9LD7 - chains D and I of the 12 polymer chains in the assembly; structure by electron microscopy, 3.40 A resolution.

[Chain D (and I)]
Molecule: Major capsid protein
From: Enterobacteria phage N4
Notes: chain I of this document is another copy of the same molecule, construct and numbering; everything in this record applies to it too
Reference sequence: Q859Q5 (CAPSD_BPN4); residues 1-401 here = UniProt positions 1-401
Sequence (401 residues; each row starts with the number of its first residue):
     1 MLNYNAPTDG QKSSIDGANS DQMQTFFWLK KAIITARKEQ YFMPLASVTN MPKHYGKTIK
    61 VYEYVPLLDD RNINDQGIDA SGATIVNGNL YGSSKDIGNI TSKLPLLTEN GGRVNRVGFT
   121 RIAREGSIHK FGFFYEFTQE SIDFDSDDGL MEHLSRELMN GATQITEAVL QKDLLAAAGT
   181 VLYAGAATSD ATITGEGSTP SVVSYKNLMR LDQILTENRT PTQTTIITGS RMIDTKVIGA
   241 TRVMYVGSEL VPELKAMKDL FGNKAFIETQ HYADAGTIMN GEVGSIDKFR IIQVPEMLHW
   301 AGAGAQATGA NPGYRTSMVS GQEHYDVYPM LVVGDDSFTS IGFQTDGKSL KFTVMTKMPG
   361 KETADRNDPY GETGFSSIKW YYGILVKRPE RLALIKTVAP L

[Interface between chain D and chain I]
Pairs across the interface - 96 pairs, chain D then chain I:
  Tyr4(D) - Gly56(I)
  Tyr4(D) - Lys57(I)
  Gln24(D) - His54(I)
  Gln24(D) - Tyr55(I)
  Thr25(D) - Tyr55(I)
  Thr25(D) - Gly56(I)
  Thr25(D) - Lys57(I)
  Phe26(D) - Tyr55(I)  hydrogen bond (backbone-backbone)
  Phe26(D) - Thr58(I)
  Phe26(D) - Lys60(I)
  Phe27(D) - Pro52(I)  hydrophobic
  Phe27(D) - Thr58(I)  hydrogen bond (backbone-backbone)
  Phe27(D) - Ile59(I)
  Phe27(D) - Lys60(I)  hydrogen bond (backbone-backbone)
  Trp28(D) - Lys60(I)
  Trp28(D) - Tyr62(I)  hydrophobic
  Leu29(D) - Thr49(I)
  Leu29(D) - Ile59(I)  hydrophobic
  Leu29(D) - Lys60(I)  hydrogen bond (backbone-backbone)
  Leu29(D) - Val61(I)  hydrophobic
  Lys31(D) - Val61(I)
  Ala32(D) - Tyr62(I)
  Ala32(D) - Tyr64(I)  hydrophobic
  Ile33(D) - Tyr62(I)  hydrogen bond (backbone-backbone)
  Ile33(D) - Glu63(I)
  Ile33(D) - Tyr64(I)  hydrogen bond (backbone-backbone)
  Ile33(D) - Lys387(I)
  Ile33(D) - Arg388(I)
  Thr35(D) - Pro66(I)
  Ala36(D) - Arg219(I)
  Arg37(D) - Arg219(I)
  Lys38(D) - Arg219(I)
  Lys130(D) - Leu107(I)  hydrogen bond (backbone-backbone)
  Lys130(D) - Thr108(I)  hydrogen bond (side chain-backbone)
  Lys130(D) - Glu109(I)
  Phe131(D) - Pro105(I)
  Phe131(D) - Leu106(I)  hydrophobic
  Phe131(D) - Leu107(I)
  Gly132(D) - Pro105(I)
  Gly132(D) - Leu107(I)
  Gly132(D) - Asn115(I)
  Phe133(D) - Asn115(I)
  Phe133(D) - Val117(I)  hydrophobic
  Phe134(D) - Arg113(I)
  Phe134(D) - Asn115(I)  hydrogen bond (backbone-backbone)
  Phe134(D) - Arg116(I)
  Phe134(D) - Val117(I)  hydrogen bond (backbone-backbone)
  Tyr135(D) - Val117(I)  hydrophobic
  Glu136(D) - Arg113(I)  salt bridge
  Glu136(D) - Arg116(I)  salt bridge
  Asp145(D) - Arg121(I)  salt bridge
  Ser146(D) - Tyr62(I)  hydrogen bond
  Asp147(D) - Tyr62(I)
  Asp147(D) - Tyr64(I)  hydrogen bond
  Asp147(D) - Arg121(I)
  Leu150(D) - Tyr64(I)  hydrophobic
  His153(D) - Tyr64(I)
  Leu154(D) - Phe119(I)  hydrophobic
  Glu157(D) - Pro66(I)
  Glu157(D) - Phe119(I)
  Gln164(D) - Leu68(I)
  Ile165(D) - Leu90(I)  hydrophobic
  Ile165(D) - Tyr91(I)
  Ala168(D) - Tyr91(I)
  Val169(D) - Leu104(I)  hydrophobic
  Lys172(D) - Thr101(I)
  Leu175(D) - Ile97(I)  hydrophobic
  Arg231(D) - Arg231(I)
  Met232(D) - Gly229(I)
  Met232(D) - Ser230(I)
  Met232(D) - Arg231(I)
  Ile233(D) - Ser230(I)  hydrogen bond (backbone-backbone)
  Ile233(D) - Arg231(I)
  Ile233(D) - Met232(I)
  Ile233(D) - Thr235(I)
  Asp234(D) - Thr235(I)
  Asp234(D) - Lys236(I)
  Asp234(D) - Val237(I)
  Ser248(D) - Gln213(I)  hydrogen bond (backbone-side chain)
  Lys258(D) - Phe261(I)
  Lys264(D) - Phe261(I)
  Gln270(D) - Gly239(I)
  His271(D) - Val237(I)
  Ala273(D) - Ile226(I)  hydrophobic
  Pro295(D) - Lys95(I)
  Glu296(D) - Lys95(I)  salt bridge
  Met297(D) - Lys95(I)
  Leu298(D) - Lys95(I)
  Leu298(D) - Ile97(I)  hydrophobic
  Leu298(D) - Ile100(I)  hydrophobic
  His299(D) - Lys95(I)  hydrogen bond (backbone-backbone)
  His299(D) - Asp96(I)
  His299(D) - Ile97(I)  hydrogen bond (backbone-backbone)
  Trp300(D) - Ile97(I)
  Ala301(D) - Asp96(I)
  Leu401(D) - Arg210(I)  hydrogen bond (backbone-side chain)
Interface residues without a listed pair, chain D (64 interface residues in all): Ile34, Leu158, Gly161, Glu249, Pro252, Lys255, Ala256, Met257, Gly262, Asp274, Gln293, Lys379
Interface residues without a listed pair, chain I (60 interface residues in all): Asn50, Val65, Leu67, Val114, Met209, Thr216, Thr228, Ile233, Leu260, Lys288, Leu385

[Overview]
64 residues of chain D face 60 of chain I across their interface, with 17 hydrogen bonds and 4 salt bridges.
Polar contacts include Glu136(D)-Arg113(I), Glu136(D)-Arg116(I) and Asp145(D)-Arg121(I).
Chain D and chain I are both Major capsid protein (Enterobacteria phage N4); the structure, The capsid of
mature phage N4, was determined by electron microscopy together with 9LBZ, 9LC0 and 9LC1 from the same study.
